PDB entry 7XC6 | electron microscopy, 2.79 A resolution | chains A and D of the 5 polymer chains in the assembly

# Chain A (and D)
Protein: Long-chain acyl-protein thioester reductase
Organism: Photobacterium phosphoreum
Notes: EC 1.2.1.50; chain D of this document is another copy of the same molecule, construct and numbering; everything in this record applies to it too
Reference sequence: P19841 (LUXC_PHOPO); residue numbers follow UniProt; this construct covers 12-488
Chain sequence (477 residues; each row starts with the number of its first residue):
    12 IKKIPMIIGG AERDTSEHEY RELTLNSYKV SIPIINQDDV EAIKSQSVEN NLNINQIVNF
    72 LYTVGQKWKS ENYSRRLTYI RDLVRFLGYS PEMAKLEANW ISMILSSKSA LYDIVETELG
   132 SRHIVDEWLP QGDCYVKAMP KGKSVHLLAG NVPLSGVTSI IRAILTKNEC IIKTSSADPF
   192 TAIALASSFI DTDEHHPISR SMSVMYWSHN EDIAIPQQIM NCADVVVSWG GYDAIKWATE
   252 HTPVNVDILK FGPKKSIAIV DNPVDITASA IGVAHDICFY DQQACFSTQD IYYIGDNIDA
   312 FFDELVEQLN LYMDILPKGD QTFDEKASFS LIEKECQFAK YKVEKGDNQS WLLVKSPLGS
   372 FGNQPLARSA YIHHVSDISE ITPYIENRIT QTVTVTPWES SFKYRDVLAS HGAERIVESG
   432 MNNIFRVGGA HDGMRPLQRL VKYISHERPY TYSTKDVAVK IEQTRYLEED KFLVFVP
Reported in the primary citation:
  - catalytic residues: Cys296
  - mutagenesis - S166F, C296A, F297A, Q402E, Q402L, F436E, H442R, D443A, L478W, F483W: abolished catalytic activity
  - mutagenesis - L107F, L107W, W111A, W111A/F483K, W111Q, M114W, S118F, A121Q, T169F, Y291F, I472Y, F483K: increased catalytic activity
  - mutagenesis - S166A, Q402A, H442A: unchanged catalytic activity

# How chain A and chain D interact
Pairs across the interface (46):
  Asn64(A) - Tyr463(D)
  Asn66(A) - Tyr463(D)
  Asn66(A) - Ser464(D)  hydrogen bond (side chain-backbone)
  Asn70(A) - Ser464(D)  hydrogen bond
  Asn70(A) - Ala469(D)
  Tyr73(A) - Ala469(D)  hydrophobic
  Lys119(A) - Lys466(D)
  Lys119(A) - Asp467(D)  hydrogen bond (side chain-backbone)
  Lys119(A) - Ala469(D)
  Tyr123(A) - Lys466(D)
  Arg133(A) - Asp144(D)  salt bridge
  Arg133(A) - Tyr463(D)
  Arg133(A) - Lys466(D)
  His134(A) - Pro141(D)
  His134(A) - Gly143(D)
  His134(A) - Arg459(D)
  His134(A) - Tyr463(D)
  Glu138(A) - Pro141(D)
  Glu138(A) - Tyr146(D)  hydrogen bond
  Glu138(A) - Arg459(D)  salt bridge
  Leu140(A) - Pro141(D)  hydrophobic
  Pro141(A) - His134(D)
  Pro141(A) - Glu138(D)
  Pro141(A) - Leu140(D)  hydrophobic
  Gly143(A) - His134(D)
  Asp144(A) - Arg133(D)  salt bridge
  Tyr146(A) - Glu138(D)  hydrogen bond
  Arg459(A) - His134(D)
  Arg459(A) - Glu138(D)  salt bridge
  Thr462(A) - Asn66(D)
  Tyr463(A) - Asn64(D)
  Tyr463(A) - Ile65(D)
  Tyr463(A) - Asn66(D)
  Tyr463(A) - Arg133(D)
  Tyr463(A) - His134(D)
  Ser464(A) - Asn66(D)  hydrogen bond (backbone-side chain)
  Ser464(A) - Asn70(D)  hydrogen bond
  Lys466(A) - Lys119(D)
  Lys466(A) - Ser120(D)
  Lys466(A) - Tyr123(D)
  Lys466(A) - Asp124(D)  salt bridge
  Lys466(A) - Arg133(D)
  Asp467(A) - Lys119(D)  hydrogen bond (backbone-side chain)
  Ala469(A) - Asn70(D)
  Ala469(A) - Tyr73(D)  hydrophobic
  Ala469(A) - Lys119(D)
Other interface residues (no listed pair), chain A (27 interface residues in all): Ile65, Ser120, Asp124, Gln142, Thr465, Val468
Other interface residues (no listed pair), chain D (28 interface residues in all): Ser132, Gln142, Thr462, Thr465, Val468

# Overview
27 residues of chain A face 28 of chain D across their interface, with 8 hydrogen bonds and 5 salt bridges.
Polar contacts include Arg133(A)-Asp144(D), Glu138(A)-Arg459(D) and Lys466(A)-Asp124(D). The paper reports the
catalytic residue Cys296(A); L107F, L107W and W111A of chain A, among others, increase catalytic activity; 25
substitutions were tested in all.
Chain A and chain D are both Long-chain acyl-protein thioester reductase (Photobacterium phosphoreum); the
structure, Photobacterium phosphoreum fatty acid reductase complex LuxC-LuxE, was determined by electron
microscopy.
